PDB entry 6DOT | X-ray diffraction, 1.42 A resolution | chains A and C of the 4 polymer chains in the assembly

# Chain A
Molecule: Ribonuclease H
From: Bacillus halodurans (strain ATCC BAA-125 / DSM 18197 / FERM 7344 / JCM 9153 / C-125)
Notes: EC 3.1.26.4; fragment: Catalytic Domain
UniProt: Q9KEI9 (RNH1_BACHD); residue numbers follow UniProt; this construct covers 61-196
Amino-acid sequence (136 residues; numbered 61 to 196; the number before each row is that of its first residue):
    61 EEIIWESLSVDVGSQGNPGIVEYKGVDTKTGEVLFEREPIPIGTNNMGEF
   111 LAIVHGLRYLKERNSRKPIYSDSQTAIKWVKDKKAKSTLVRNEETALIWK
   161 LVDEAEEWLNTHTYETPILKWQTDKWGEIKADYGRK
Unresolved in the structure: 196
Ion coordination: Mg2+ site 1: Asp-71, Asp-192 (shared with 1 residue of chain b); Mg2+ site 2: Asp-71, Glu-109, Asp-132 (shared with 1 residue of chain B; 1 residue of chain b); rubidium ion site 1: Lys-121, Asn-124; rubidium ion site 2: Asp-192, Arg-195 (shared with 1 residue of chain b)
Curated features (UniProtKB/Swiss-Prot):
  - binding site (Mg(2+)): Asp-71, Glu-109, Asp-132, Asp-192
  - mutagenesis: Glu-109 (E109Q: Loss of activity), Asp-132 (D132N: Loss of activity), Glu-188 (E188A: Strongly reduces activity; E188Q: No effect), Asp-192 (D192N: Strongly reduced activity with manganese. Loss of activity with magnesium)

# Chain C
Molecule: 6-nt DNA strand
Sequence (6 nucleotides; each row starts with the number of its first residue):
     1 CGATGT
Ion coordination: rubidium ion: DT4, DG5

# Chain A / chain C interface
Pairs across the interface - 21 pairs, chain A then chain C:
  Asn-77(A) / DA3(C)  hydrogen bond to the base
  Asn-77(A) / DT4(C)  hydrogen bond to the sugar
  Pro-78(A) / DA3(C)  phosphate contact
  Pro-78(A) / DT4(C)  phosphate contact
  Thr-104(A) / DT4(C)  phosphate contact
  Thr-104(A) / DG5(C)  hydrogen bond to the phosphate
  Asn-105(A) / DT4(C)  hydrogen bond to the base
  Asn-106(A) / DT4(C)  hydrogen bond to the base
  Asn-106(A) / DG5(C)  hydrogen bond to the sugar
  Met-107(A) / DG5(C)  phosphate contact
  Gln-134(A) / DG5(C)  base contact
  Gln-134(A) / DT6(C)  base contact
  Thr-135(A) / DG5(C)  sugar contact
  Lys-138(A) / DT6(C)  phosphate contact
  Trp-139(A) / DG5(C)  phosphate contact
  Trp-139(A) / DT6(C)  hydrogen bond to the phosphate
  Lys-146(A) / DG5(C)  sugar contact
  Lys-146(A) / DT6(C)  salt bridge to the phosphate
  Ser-147(A) / DG5(C)  hydrogen bond to the phosphate
  Thr-148(A) / DG5(C)  hydrogen bond to the phosphate
  Leu-149(A) / DG5(C)  phosphate contact
Other interface residues (no listed pair), chain C (5 interface residues in all): DG2

# Overview
14 residues of chain A and 5 residues of chain C are in contact; the contacts include 9 hydrogen bonds and 1
salt bridge. Polar pairs include Asn-77(A)/DA3(C), Asn-105(A)/DT4(C) and Asn-106(A)/DT4(C). From UniProt: 4
Mg2+-binding residues and 4 mutagenesis sites on chain A.
Chain A is Ribonuclease H (Bacillus halodurans (strain ATCC BAA-125 / DSM 18197 / FERM 7344 / JCM 9153 /
C-125)) and chain C is a 6-nt DNA strand; the structure, Crystal Structure of Bacillus Halodurans Ribonuclease
H1 in Complex with an RNA/DNA Hybrid: Reaction in 5 ..., was determined by X-ray diffraction, deposited
together with 6DMN, 6DMV, 6DO8, 6DO9, 6DOA, 6DOB and 46 further entries.
